7VXX - chains A and B; structure by X-ray diffraction, 1.90 A resolution.

== Chain A ==
Molecule: Serine protease subunit NS2B
Source organism: Zika virus
Reference sequence: H8XX12 (H8XX12_ZIKV); residues 45-96 here correspond to UniProt positions 1411-1462 (UniProt number = residue number + 1366)
Sequence (53 residues; each row starts with the number of its first residue):
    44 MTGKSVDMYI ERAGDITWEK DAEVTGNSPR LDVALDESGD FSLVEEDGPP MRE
Disordered / not traced: 44-50, 64, 89-96
Sequence notes: initiating methionine (44)

== Chain B ==
Molecule: Serine protease NS3
Source organism: Zika virus
Notes: EC 3.4.21.91, 3.6.1.15, 3.6.4.13
Reference sequence: H8XX12 (H8XX12_ZIKV); residues 1-177 here correspond to UniProt positions 1497-1673 (UniProt number = residue number + 1496)
Sequence (184 residues; each row starts with the number of its first residue; numbers below 1 keep their minus sign (Met-6 is residue -6)):
    -6 MHHHHHHSGA LWDVPAPKEV KKGETTDGVY RVMTRRLLGS TQVGVGVMQE GVFHTMWHVT
    54 KGAALRSGEG RLDPYWGDVK QDLVSYCGPW KLDAAWDGLS EVQLLAVPPG ERAKNIQTLP
   114 GIFKTKDGDI GAVALDYPAG TSGSPILDKS GRVIGLYGNG VVIKNGSYVS AITQGKREEE
   174 TPVE
Disordered / not traced: -6 to 17, 29-32, 157-158, 169-177
Sequence notes: initiating methionine (-6); expression tag (-5 to 0); engineered mutation Ser143 (Cys1639 in H8XX12)

== Interface between chain A and chain B ==
Residue-residue contacts (88):
  Met51(A) with Val25(B), hydrophobic; Met26(B); Val36(B), hydrophobic; Val52(B); Leu58(B); Arg59(B), hydrogen bond (backbone-backbone)
  Tyr52(A) with Arg24(B); Val25(B); Met26(B), hydrogen bond (backbone-backbone); Ser33(B); Arg59(B)
  Ile53(A) with Tyr23(B), hydrophobic; Arg24(B); Phe46(B), hydrophobic; Arg59(B), hydrogen bond (backbone-backbone); Ser60(B); Leu65(B), hydrophobic
  Glu54(A) with Tyr23(B); Arg24(B), hydrogen bond (backbone-backbone)
  Arg55(A) with Asp20(B), hydrogen bond (side chain-backbone); Gly21(B); Val22(B); Tyr23(B)
  Ala56(A) with Val22(B), hydrogen bond (backbone-backbone); Val100(B), hydrophobic; Ala106(B)
  Gly57(A) with Gly21(B); Val22(B), hydrogen bond (backbone-backbone)
  Asp58(A) with Leu98(B)
  Ile59(A) with Gly21(B); Val22(B), hydrophobic; Leu98(B), hydrophobic; Pro138(B), hydrophobic; Leu140(B), hydrophobic; Gly144(B); Val146(B), hydrophobic
  Thr60(A) with Asn108(B), hydrogen bond (backbone-side chain); Leu140(B)
  Trp61(A) with Glu94(B); Val95(B); Gln96(B); Gln110(B); Leu140(B); Asp141(B); Lys142(B)
  Glu62(A) with Gln96(B), hydrogen bond (backbone-side chain); Asn108(B)
  Ala65(A) with Gln96(B); Asn108(B)
  Glu66(A) with Asn108(B); Ile109(B); Gln110(B), hydrogen bond (backbone-backbone)
  Val67(A) with Gln110(B)
  Thr68(A) with Ile109(B); Gln110(B), hydrogen bond (backbone-backbone); Thr111(B), hydrogen bond (backbone-side chain); Leu128(B)
  Gly69(A) with Thr111(B); Ala127(B); Leu128(B)
  Asn70(A) with Leu112(B); Ala127(B)
  Ser71(A) with Leu112(B); Pro113(B); Gly114(B)
  Pro72(A) with Gly114(B); Ile115(B), hydrogen bond (backbone-backbone); Ala127(B)
  Arg73(A) with Ile115(B)
  Leu74(A) with Ile115(B), hydrogen bond (backbone-backbone); Phe116(B); Lys117(B), hydrogen bond (backbone-backbone)
  Asp75(A) with Lys117(B)
  Val76(A) with Phe116(B), hydrophobic; Lys117(B), hydrogen bond (backbone-backbone); Thr118(B)
  Leu78(A) with Lys73(B)
  Asp79(A) with Lys73(B)
  Glu80(A) with Lys73(B)
  Ser81(A) with Val72(B)
  Gly82(A) with Val72(B); Lys73(B); Asn152(B), hydrogen bond (backbone-side chain)
  Phe84(A) with Asn152(B); Gly153(B); Val154(B), hydrophobic; Ala164(B), hydrophobic
  Leu86(A) with Val155(B)
Interface residues without a listed pair, chain A (32 interface residues in all): Ser85
Interface residues without a listed pair, chain B (57 interface residues in all): Thr19, Thr27, Val40, Met41, Thr53, Ala56, Ala57, Ile123, Ile156, Val162

== Summary ==
32 residues of chain A face 57 of chain B across their interface; the contacts include 17 hydrogen bonds.
Polar contacts include Arg55(A)-Asp20(B), Thr60(A)-Asn108(B) and Glu62(A)-Gln96(B).
Chain A is Serine protease subunit NS2B and chain B is Serine protease NS3, both from Zika virus; the
structure, Zika virus NS2B/NS3 protease bZipro(C143S) in complex with 4-amino benzamidine, was determined by
X-ray diffraction together with 7VXY from the same study.
